8DZJ - chains A and C of the 5 polymer chains in the assembly; structure by electron microscopy, 2.90 A resolution.

[Chain A]
Name: OrfB_Zn_ribbon domain-containing protein
Source organism: Acidibacillus sulfuroxidans
Reference sequence: A0A2U3D0N8 (A0A2U3D0N8_9BACL); residue numbers follow UniProt; this construct covers 1-422
Sequence (446 residues; each row starts with the number of its first residue; numbers below 1 keep their minus sign (Met-23 is residue -23)):
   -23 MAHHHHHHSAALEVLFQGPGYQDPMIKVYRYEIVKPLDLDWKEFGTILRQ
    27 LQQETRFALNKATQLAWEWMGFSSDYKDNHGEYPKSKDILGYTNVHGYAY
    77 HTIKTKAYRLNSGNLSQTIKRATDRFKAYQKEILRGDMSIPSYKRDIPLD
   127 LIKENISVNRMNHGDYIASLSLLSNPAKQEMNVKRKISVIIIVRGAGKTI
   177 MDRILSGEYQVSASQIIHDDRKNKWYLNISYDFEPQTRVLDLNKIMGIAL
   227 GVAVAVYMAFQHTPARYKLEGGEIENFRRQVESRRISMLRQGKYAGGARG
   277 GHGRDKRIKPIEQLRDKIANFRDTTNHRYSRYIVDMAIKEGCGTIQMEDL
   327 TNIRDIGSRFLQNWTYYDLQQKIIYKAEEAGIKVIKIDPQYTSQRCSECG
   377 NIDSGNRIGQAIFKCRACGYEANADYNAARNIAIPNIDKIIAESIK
Unresolved in the structure: -23 to -1, 212-218
Differences from the reference sequence: expression tag (-23 to 0); conflict Ala225 (Asp in A0A2U3D0N8)
Ion coordination: Zn2+: Cys372, Cys375, Cys391, Cys394
UniProt features mapped onto this chain:
  - region: Gln212 to Lys220 (Linker), Arg371 to Asn399 (Target nucleic acid-binding (TNB)), Ala400 to Ser420 (RuvC-II)
  - active site: Glu324, Asp401
  - binding site (Zn(2+)): Cys372, Cys375, Cys391, Cys394
What the authors report for this chain:
  - self-association interface (contacts with another copy of this molecule): Glu44, Asp51
  - binding site for Non-target DNA strand: Lys80, Ser92
  - binding site for target DNA strand (chain C): Ser92, Lys96
  - binding site for sgRNA: Asn199, Gly276
  - mutagenesis - D196K, N199K, G276R, D281K, T327K, N328G, D364K, D364R: increased catalytic activity on indel frequency
  - mutagenesis - D196K/N199K/G276R/N328G/D364R (2.5- to 3.5-fold): increased catalytic activity (gene-editing activity)
  - mutagenesis - E44A, D51A, Y52A: decreased catalytic activity on indel frequencies

[Chain C]
Molecule: target DNA strand
Sequence (42 nucleotides; row label = number of the first residue in the row):
     1 TTCCGGCCTGGATTGTGGGTCTTGAGAGCAAAAACCTGTTTT
Unresolved in the structure: 1-11, 39-42

[Interface between chain A and chain C]
Contacting residue pairs (35; chain A residue first):
  Ile2(A) - DG28(C)  base contact
  Val4(A) - DG28(C)  base contact
  His72(A) - DC29(C)  base contact
  Ser92(A) - DC29(C)  hydrogen bond to the base
  Ser92(A) - DA30(C)  base contact
  Gln93(A) - DG28(C)  hydrogen bond to the phosphate
  Gln93(A) - DC29(C)  base contact
  Lys96(A) - DG28(C)  salt bridge to the phosphate
  Lys96(A) - DC29(C)  hydrogen bond to the sugar
  Arg97(A) - DG28(C)  salt bridge to the phosphate
  Arg101(A) - DA25(C)  base contact
  Arg101(A) - DG26(C)  base contact
  Tyr105(A) - DA25(C)  hydrogen bond to the sugar
  Tyr105(A) - DG26(C)  sugar contact
  Lys129(A) - DC29(C)  phosphate contact
  Lys129(A) - DA30(C)  salt bridge to the phosphate
  Ser188(A) - DG28(C)  sugar contact
  Ser188(A) - DC29(C)  hydrogen bond to the phosphate
  Ala189(A) - DG28(C)  hydrogen bond to the phosphate
  Ala189(A) - DC29(C)  hydrogen bond to the phosphate
  Arg291(A) - DT20(C)  hydrogen bond to the phosphate
  Arg291(A) - DC21(C)  salt bridge to the phosphate
  Arg298(A) - DT22(C)  salt bridge to the phosphate
  Leu326(A) - DT23(C)  phosphate contact
  Thr327(A) - DG24(C)  hydrogen bond to the phosphate
  Arg330(A) - DT23(C)  hydrogen bond to the phosphate
  Arg330(A) - DG24(C)  salt bridge to the phosphate
  Asn339(A) - DT22(C)  phosphate contact
  Trp340(A) - DT22(C)  phosphate contact
  Trp340(A) - DT23(C)  phosphate contact
  Thr341(A) - DT22(C)  phosphate contact
  Thr341(A) - DT23(C)  phosphate contact
  Tyr342(A) - DT23(C)  hydrogen bond to the phosphate
  Tyr343(A) - DT23(C)  hydrogen bond to the phosphate
  Tyr343(A) - DG24(C)  sugar contact
Other interface residues (no listed pair), chain A (25 interface residues in all): Arg161, Glu288, Asp344
Other interface residues (no listed pair), chain C (12 interface residues in all): DA27, DT37

[In short]
The interface between chain A and chain C involves 25 residues on one side and 12 on the other; the contacts
include 12 hydrogen bonds and 6 salt bridges. Among the polar pairs are Ser92(A)-DC29(C), Lys96(A)-DC29(C) and
Tyr105(A)-DA25(C). The paper reports a binding site for Non-target DNA strand at Lys80(A) and Ser92(A); D196K,
N199K and G276R of chain A, among others, increase catalytic activity on indel frequency; 12 substitutions
were tested in all.
Here chain A is OrfB_Zn_ribbon domain-containing protein (Acidibacillus sulfuroxidans) and chain C is target
DNA strand. Entry 8DZJ (Cryo-EM structure of Acidibacillus sulfuroxidans Cas12f in complex with sgRNA and
target DNA) was determined by electron microscopy.
